9NHI - chains A and F of the 8 polymer chains in the assembly; structure by electron microscopy, 3.10 A resolution.

[Chain A]
Protein: AMC016 v4.2 gp120
Organism: Human immunodeficiency virus 1
Chain sequence (521 residues; row label = number of the first residue in the row; note: 21 numbers in that range are skipped by the numbering (no residue carries them; nothing is unmodelled there); a row labelled like 135A-135V holds insertion residues (135A, then the next letters in order); numbers below 1 keep their minus sign (Met-5 is residue -5)):
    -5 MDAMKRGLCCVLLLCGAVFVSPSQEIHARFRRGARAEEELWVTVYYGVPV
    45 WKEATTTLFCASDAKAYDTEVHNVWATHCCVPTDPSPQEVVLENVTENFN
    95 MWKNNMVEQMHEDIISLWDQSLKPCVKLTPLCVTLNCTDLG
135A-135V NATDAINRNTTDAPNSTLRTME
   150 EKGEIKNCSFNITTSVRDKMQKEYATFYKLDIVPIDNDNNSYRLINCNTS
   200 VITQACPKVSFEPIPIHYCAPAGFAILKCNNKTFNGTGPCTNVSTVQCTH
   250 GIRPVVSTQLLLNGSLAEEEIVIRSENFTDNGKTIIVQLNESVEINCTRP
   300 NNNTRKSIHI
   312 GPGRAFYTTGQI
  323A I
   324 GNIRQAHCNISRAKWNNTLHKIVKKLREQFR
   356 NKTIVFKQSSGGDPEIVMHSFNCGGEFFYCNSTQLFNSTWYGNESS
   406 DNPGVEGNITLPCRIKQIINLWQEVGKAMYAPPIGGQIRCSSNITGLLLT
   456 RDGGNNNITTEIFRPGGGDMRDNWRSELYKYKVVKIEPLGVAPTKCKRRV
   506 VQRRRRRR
Unresolved in the structure: -5 to 31, 58-66, 135A-135V, 406-412, 506-513
Disulfides: Cys54-Cys73, Cys119-Cys205, Cys126-Cys196, Cys131-Cys157, Cys218-Cys247, Cys228-Cys239, Cys296-Cys331, Cys378-Cys445, Cys385-Cys418
Glycans and other covalent adducts: N-acetylglucosamine (NAG) linked to Asn88, Asn130, Asn156, Asn160, Asn197, Asn230, Asn262, Asn289, Asn295, Asn301, Asn332, Asn339, Asn386, Asn392, Asn398, Asn413, Asn448

[Chain F]
Protein: AMC016 v4.2 gp41
Organism: Human immunodeficiency virus 1
Chain sequence (153 residues; numbered 512 to 664; the number before each row is that of its first residue):
   512 AVGIGAVFLGFLGAAGSTMGAASMTLTVQARQLLSGIVQQQSNLLRAPEC
   562 QQHLLKDTHWGIKQLQARVLAVEHYLKDQQLLGIWGCSGKLICTTAVPWN
   612 ATWSNKTLDNIWNNMTWMEWEKEISNYTNLIYNLIEESQNQQEKNETENL
   662 TLC
Unresolved in the structure: 512-520, 547-570
Disulfides: Cys598-Cys604

[Interface between chain A and chain F]
Inter-chain disulfides: Cys501(A)-Cys664(F)
Contacting residue pairs (7; chain A residue first):
  Lys500(A) with Cys664(F)
  Cys501(A) with Leu663(F), hydrophobic; Cys664(F), disulfide
  Lys502(A) with Leu663(F)
  Arg504(A) with Leu661(F), hydrogen bond (side chain-backbone); Thr662(F), hydrogen bond; Leu663(F)

[In short]
Chain A and chain F each contribute 4 residues to their interface; the contacts include 1 disulfide bond and 2
hydrogen bonds. Polar contacts include Arg504(A)-Leu661(F) and Arg504(A)-Thr662(F). N-acetylglucosamine is
covalently linked to Asn88(A), Asn130(A), Asn156(A), Asn160(A), Asn197(A) and Asn230(A) and 11 more.
Here chain A is AMC016 v4.2 gp120 and chain F is AMC016 v4.2 gp41, both from Human immunodeficiency virus 1.
Entry 9NHI (AMC016 v4.2 in complex with Base-C pAb isolated from animal RQk18 at week 43) was determined by
electron microscopy (same publication as 9NHH, 9NHJ, 9NHK, 9NHL, 9NHM, 9NHN, 9NHO and 9NI9).
